Entry 8TVQ (electron microscopy, 4.60 A resolution (low resolution: residue-level contacts below are approximate; hydrogen-bond / salt-bridge calls are withheld)); this record covers chains M and N of the 14 polymer chains in the assembly.

== Chain M ==
Protein: DNA repair and recombination protein RAD26
From: Saccharomyces cerevisiae
Sequence (434 residues; numbered 298 to 797; 66 numbers in that range are skipped by the numbering (no residue carries them; nothing is unmodelled there); the number before each row is that of its first residue; X marks 434 residues of unknown identity (built as UNK)):
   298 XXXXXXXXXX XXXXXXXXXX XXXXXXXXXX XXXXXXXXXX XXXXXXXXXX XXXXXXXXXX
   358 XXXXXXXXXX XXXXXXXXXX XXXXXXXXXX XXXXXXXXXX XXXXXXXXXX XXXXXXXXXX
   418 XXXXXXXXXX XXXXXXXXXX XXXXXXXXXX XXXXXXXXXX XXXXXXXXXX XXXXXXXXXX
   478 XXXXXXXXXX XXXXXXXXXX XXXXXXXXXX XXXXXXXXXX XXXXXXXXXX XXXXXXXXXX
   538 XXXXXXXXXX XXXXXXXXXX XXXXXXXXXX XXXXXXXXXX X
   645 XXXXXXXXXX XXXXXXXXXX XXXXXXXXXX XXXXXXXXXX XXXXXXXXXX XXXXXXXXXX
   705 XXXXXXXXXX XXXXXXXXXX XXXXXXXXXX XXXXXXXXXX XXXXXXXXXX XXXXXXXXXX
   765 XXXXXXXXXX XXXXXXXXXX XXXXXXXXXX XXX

== Chain N ==
Molecule: NTS (47-nt DNA)
Sequence (47 nucleotides; row label = number of the first residue in the row):
     1 CTAGTTGATC TCATATTTCA TTCCTACTCA GGAGAAGGAG CAGAGCG
Not modelled in the structure: 47

== How chain M and chain N interact ==
Interface residues of chain N (facing chain M), 4 residues: DC12, DT14, DA15, DT18

== Summary ==
Chain M and chain N make no direct contact in this assembly.
Chain M is DNA repair and recombination protein RAD26 (Saccharomyces cerevisiae) and chain N is NTS (47-nt
DNA); the structure, Cryo-EM structure of CPD stalled 10-subunit Pol II in complex with Rad26, was determined
by electron microscopy (same publication as 8TUG, 8TVP, 8TVS, 8TVV, 8TVW, 8TVX and 8TVY).
